Entry 3JU6 (X-ray diffraction, 2.45 A resolution); this record covers chains A and B.

== Chain A (and B) ==
Name: Arginine kinase
From: Apostichopus japonicus
Notes: EC 2.7.3.3; chain B of this document is another copy of the same molecule, construct and numbering; everything in this record applies to it too
UniProt: Q9XY07 (KARG_STIJA); numbering as in UniProt (aligned over 1-370)
Amino-acid sequence (370 residues; row label = number of the first residue in the row):
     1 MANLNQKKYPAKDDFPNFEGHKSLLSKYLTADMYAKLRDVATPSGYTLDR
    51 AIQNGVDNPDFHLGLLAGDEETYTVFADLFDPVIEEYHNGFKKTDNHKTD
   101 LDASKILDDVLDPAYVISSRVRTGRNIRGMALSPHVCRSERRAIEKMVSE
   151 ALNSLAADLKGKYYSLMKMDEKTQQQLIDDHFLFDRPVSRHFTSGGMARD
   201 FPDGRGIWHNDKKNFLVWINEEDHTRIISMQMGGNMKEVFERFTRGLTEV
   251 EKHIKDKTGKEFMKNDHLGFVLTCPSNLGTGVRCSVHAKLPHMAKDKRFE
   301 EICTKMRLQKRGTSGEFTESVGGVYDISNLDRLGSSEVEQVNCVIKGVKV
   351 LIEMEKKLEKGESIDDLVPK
Disordered / not traced: 1, 314-321 (chain B: 1, 315-321)
Modified / non-standard residues: Mse1 (selenomethionine); Mse33, Mse130, Mse147, Mse167, Mse169, Mse197, Mse230, Mse232, Mse236, Mse263, Mse293, Mse306, Mse354 (selenomethionine; parent Met)
Curated features (UniProtKB/Swiss-Prot):
  - binding site (ATP): Ser118 to Arg122, His181, Arg226, Arg283 to His287, Arg311 to Glu316
  - binding site (substrate): Glu222, Cys274, Glu316

== Chain A / chain B interface ==
Pairs across the interface (73):
  Ala2(A) with Ala2(B); Ser44(B); Gly45(B); His135(B)
  Asn3(A) with Ser44(B); Ala131(B); His135(B), hydrogen bond (side chain-backbone); Cys137(B); Glu140(B), hydrogen bond
  Leu4(A) with Pro43(B); Ser44(B), hydrogen bond (backbone-backbone); Gly45(B)
  Asn5(A) with Ser44(B)
  Gln6(A) with Cys137(B)
  Tyr9(A) with Mse130(B); Ser139(B); Glu140(B)
  Lys12(A) with Arg142(B)
  Asp13(A) with Arg138(B); Ser139(B); Arg142(B), hydrogen bond (backbone-side chain)
  Asp14(A) with Cys137(B); Arg138(B), hydrogen bond (backbone-side chain); Ser139(B), hydrogen bond
  Phe15(A) with Arg142(B), hydrogen bond (backbone-side chain)
  Pro16(A) with Arg138(B)
  Asn17(A) with Arg142(B); Mse167(B); Asp203(B)
  Glu19(A) with Lys168(B), salt bridge
  Tyr34(A) with Arg138(B), hydrogen bond
  Pro43(A) with Leu4(B)
  Ser44(A) with Ala2(B); Asn3(B); Leu4(B), hydrogen bond (backbone-backbone); Asn5(B)
  Gly45(A) with Ala2(B); Leu4(B)
  Asp49(A) with Arg138(B), salt bridge
  Gln53(A) with Arg199(B); Asp200(B), hydrogen bond
  Val56(A) with Asp200(B)
  Asp57(A) with Ala198(B); Arg199(B); Asp200(B), hydrogen bond (side chain-backbone)
  Mse130(A) with Tyr9(B)
  Ala131(A) with Asn3(B); Asn5(B)
  His135(A) with Asn3(B), hydrogen bond (backbone-side chain)
  Val136(A) with Asn3(B)
  Cys137(A) with Asn3(B); Gln6(B); Asp14(B)
  Arg138(A) with Asp13(B); Asp14(B), hydrogen bond (side chain-backbone); Pro16(B); Tyr34(B), hydrogen bond; Asp49(B), salt bridge; Ile52(B)
  Ser139(A) with Tyr9(B); Asp13(B); Asp14(B), hydrogen bond (backbone-side chain)
  Glu140(A) with Asn3(B), hydrogen bond; Asn5(B), hydrogen bond; Tyr9(B)
  Arg142(A) with Asp13(B), hydrogen bond (side chain-backbone); Asp14(B); Phe15(B), hydrogen bond (side chain-backbone)
  Ala198(A) with Asp57(B)
  Arg199(A) with Gln53(B); Asp57(B)
  Asp200(A) with Gln53(B), hydrogen bond (backbone-side chain); Asp57(B), hydrogen bond (backbone-side chain)
Other interface residues (no listed pair), chain A (40 interface residues in all): Ile52, Gly129, Ala143, Mse167, Thr193, Phe201, Asp203
Other interface residues (no listed pair), chain B (39 interface residues in all): Lys12, Asn17, Val56, Val136, Ala143, Thr193, Phe201

== Overview ==
40 residues of chain A face 39 of chain B across their interface, with 21 hydrogen bonds and 3 salt bridges.
Among the polar pairs are Glu19(A)-Lys168(B), Asp49(A)-Arg138(B) and Asn3(A)-His135(B). Curated annotation
(UniProt) lists 18 ATP-binding residues and 3 substrate-binding residues on chain A.
Both chains are Arginine kinase (Apostichopus japonicus). Entry 3JU6 (Crystal Structure of Dimeric Arginine
Kinase in Complex with AMPPNP and Arginine) was determined by X-ray diffraction together with 3JU5 from the
same study.
